Entry 6Z9R (electron microscopy, 4.10 A resolution (low resolution: residue-level contacts below are approximate; hydrogen-bond / salt-bridge calls are withheld)); this record covers chains G and L of the 16 polymer chains in the assembly.

# Chain G
Protein: Transcription termination/antitermination protein NusG
Source organism: Escherichia coli
UniProtKB: C3SID2 (C3SID2_ECOLX); residue numbers follow UniProt; this construct covers 1-181
Amino-acid sequence (181 residues; numbered 1 to 181; the number before each row is that of its first residue):
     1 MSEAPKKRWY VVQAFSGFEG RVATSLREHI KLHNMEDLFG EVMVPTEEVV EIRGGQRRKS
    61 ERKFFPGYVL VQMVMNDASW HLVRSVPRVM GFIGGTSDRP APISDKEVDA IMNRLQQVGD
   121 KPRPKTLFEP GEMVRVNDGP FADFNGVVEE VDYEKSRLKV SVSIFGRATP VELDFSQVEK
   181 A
Unresolved in the structure: 1-5, 118-181

# Chain L
Molecule: template strand
Sequence (50 nucleotides; each row starts with the number of its first residue; numbers below 1 keep their minus sign (DG-14 is residue -14)):
   -14 GTTATCCGCT CACAATGCCA CACGCGCTGC TCGGCCGTTA TTCGCAGCCC
Unresolved in the structure: -14 to -13, 22-35

# How chain G and chain L interact
Contacting residue pairs (5):
  Gly17(G) - DC15(L)
  Gly17(G) - DT16(L)
  Arg21(G) - DC15(L)
  Ile52(G) - DG19(L)
  Lys63(G) - DT16(L)
Interface residues without a listed pair, chain G (8 interface residues in all): Ser16, Phe18, Glu61, Phe64
Interface residues without a listed pair, chain L (5 interface residues in all): DC17, DG18

# Overview
The interface between chain G and chain L involves 8 residues on one side and 5 on the other.
Chain G is Transcription termination/antitermination protein NusG (Escherichia coli) and chain L is template
strand; the structure, Transcription termination intermediate complex 3, was determined by electron
microscopy, deposited together with 6Z9P, 6Z9Q, 6Z9S, 6Z9T, 7ADB, 7ADC, 7ADD and 7ADE.
